PDB entry 9QWK | X-ray diffraction, 2.27 A resolution | chains A and E of the 4 polymer chains in the assembly

== Chain A ==
Protein: Beta-2-microglobulin, T-cell surface glycoprotein CD1c
Source organism: Homo sapiens
Reference sequence: chimeric construct of P61769, P29017: residues -108 to -11 from P61769 (B2MG_HUMAN) positions 21-118 (UniProt number = residue number + 129); residues 6-279 from P29017 positions 24-297 (UniProt number = residue number + 18)
Sequence (442 residues; numbered -128 to 313; the number before each row is that of its first residue; numbers below 1 keep their minus sign (Met-128 is residue -128)):
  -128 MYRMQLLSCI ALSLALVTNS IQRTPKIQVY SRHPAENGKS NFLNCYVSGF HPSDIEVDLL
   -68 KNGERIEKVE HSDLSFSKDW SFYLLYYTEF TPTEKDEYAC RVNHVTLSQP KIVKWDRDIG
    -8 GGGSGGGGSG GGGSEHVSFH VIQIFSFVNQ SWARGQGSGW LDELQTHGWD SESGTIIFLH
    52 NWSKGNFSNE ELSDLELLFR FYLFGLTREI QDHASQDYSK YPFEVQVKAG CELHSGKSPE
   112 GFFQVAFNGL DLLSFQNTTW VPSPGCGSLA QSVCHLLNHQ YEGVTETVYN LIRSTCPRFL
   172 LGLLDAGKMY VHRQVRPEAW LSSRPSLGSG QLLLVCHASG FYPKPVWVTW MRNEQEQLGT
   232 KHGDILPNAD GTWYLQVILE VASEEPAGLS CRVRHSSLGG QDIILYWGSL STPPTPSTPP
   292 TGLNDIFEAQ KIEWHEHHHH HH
Not modelled in the structure: -128 to 6, 257-260, 280-313
Sequence notes: initiating methionine (-128); expression tag (-127 to -109, 280-313); linker (-10 to 5)
Disulfides: Cys102-Cys167, Cys207-Cys262
Covalently attached groups: glycan linked to Asn57
UniProt features mapped onto this chain:
  - modified residue: Gln-107 (Pyrrolidone carboxylic acid)
  - glycosylation: Ile-108 (N-linked (Glc) (glycation) isoleucine), Lys-90 (N-linked (Glc) (glycation) lysine), Lys-68 (N-linked (Glc) (glycation) lysine), Lys-61 (N-linked (Glc) (glycation) lysine), Lys-51 (N-linked (Glc) (glycation) lysine), Lys-18 (N-linked (Glc) (glycation) lysine), Lys-15 (N-linked (Glc) (glycation) lysine), Asn20 (N-linked (GlcNAc...) asparagine), Asn52 (N-linked (GlcNAc...) asparagine), Asn57 (N-linked (GlcNAc...) asparagine), Asn128 (N-linked (GlcNAc...) asparagine)

== Chain E ==
Protein: TCR beta
Source organism: Homo sapiens
Sequence (246 residues; numbered 0 to 245; the number before each row is that of its first residue; numbering starts at 0):
     0 MDTGVSQNPR HKITKRGQNV TFRCDPISEH SRLYWYRQTL GQGPEFLTYF QNEAQLEKSR
    60 LLSDRFSAER PKGSFSTLEI QRTEQGDSAM YLCASSPRMV RGAEAFFGQG TRLTVVEDLN
   120 KVFPPEVAVF EPSEAEISHT QKATLVCLAT GFYPDHVELS WWVNGKEVHS GVCTDPQPLK
   180 EQPALQDSRY ALSSRLRVSA TFWQDPRNHF RCQVQFYGLS ENDEWTQDRA KPVTQIVSAE
   240 AWGRAD
Not modelled in the structure: 0
Disulfides: Cys23-Cys92, Cys146-Cys211
What the authors report for this chain:
  - binding site for decane: Met98

== Chain A / chain E interface ==
Pairs across the interface (20; chain A residue first):
  Leu68(A) - Glu56(E)
  Arg71(A) - Leu55(E)  hydrogen bond (side chain-backbone)
  Phe72(A) - Tyr48(E)  hydrophobic
  Phe72(A) - Gln50(E)  hydrogen bond (backbone-side chain)
  Phe72(A) - Leu55(E)  hydrophobic
  Phe75(A) - Gln50(E)
  Phe75(A) - Asn51(E)
  Phe75(A) - Glu52(E)
  Phe75(A) - Ala53(E)  hydrophobic
  Phe75(A) - Leu55(E)  hydrophobic
  Gly76(A) - Gln50(E)
  Arg79(A) - Asn51(E)
  Arg79(A) - Glu52(E)  salt bridge
  Glu80(A) - Arg97(E)  salt bridge
  Glu80(A) - Met98(E)
  Tyr152(A) - Arg97(E)  hydrogen bond
  Tyr152(A) - Met98(E)  hydrophobic
  Gly154(A) - Arg100(E)
  Glu157(A) - Arg100(E)  salt bridge
  Thr158(A) - Arg100(E)
From the paper, about this interface:
  - pairs named by the authors: Tyr152(A)-Met98(E) (hydrophobic contact)

== In short ==
Chain A and chain E form an interface of 11 and 10 residues respectively, with 3 hydrogen bonds and 3 salt
bridges. Polar pairs include Arg79(A)-Glu52(E), Glu80(A)-Arg97(E) and Glu157(A)-Arg100(E). The paper describes
a hydrophobic contact between Tyr152(A) and Met98(E). From the paper: a binding site for decane at Met98(E).
Here chain A is Beta-2-microglobulin, T-cell surface glycoprotein CD1c and chain E is TCR beta, both from Homo
sapiens. Entry 9QWK (Crystal structure of S2c-a5b6 TCR in complex with CD1c) was determined by X-ray
diffraction (same publication as 9QWJ).
